Entry 8DR1 (electron microscopy, 2.14 A resolution); this record covers chains A and E of the 12 polymer chains in the assembly.

[Chain A]
Protein: Replication factor C subunit 1
Source organism: Saccharomyces cerevisiae
UniProtKB: P38630 (RFC1_YEAST); residue numbers follow UniProt; this construct covers 1-861
Sequence (918 residues; row label = number of the first residue in the row):
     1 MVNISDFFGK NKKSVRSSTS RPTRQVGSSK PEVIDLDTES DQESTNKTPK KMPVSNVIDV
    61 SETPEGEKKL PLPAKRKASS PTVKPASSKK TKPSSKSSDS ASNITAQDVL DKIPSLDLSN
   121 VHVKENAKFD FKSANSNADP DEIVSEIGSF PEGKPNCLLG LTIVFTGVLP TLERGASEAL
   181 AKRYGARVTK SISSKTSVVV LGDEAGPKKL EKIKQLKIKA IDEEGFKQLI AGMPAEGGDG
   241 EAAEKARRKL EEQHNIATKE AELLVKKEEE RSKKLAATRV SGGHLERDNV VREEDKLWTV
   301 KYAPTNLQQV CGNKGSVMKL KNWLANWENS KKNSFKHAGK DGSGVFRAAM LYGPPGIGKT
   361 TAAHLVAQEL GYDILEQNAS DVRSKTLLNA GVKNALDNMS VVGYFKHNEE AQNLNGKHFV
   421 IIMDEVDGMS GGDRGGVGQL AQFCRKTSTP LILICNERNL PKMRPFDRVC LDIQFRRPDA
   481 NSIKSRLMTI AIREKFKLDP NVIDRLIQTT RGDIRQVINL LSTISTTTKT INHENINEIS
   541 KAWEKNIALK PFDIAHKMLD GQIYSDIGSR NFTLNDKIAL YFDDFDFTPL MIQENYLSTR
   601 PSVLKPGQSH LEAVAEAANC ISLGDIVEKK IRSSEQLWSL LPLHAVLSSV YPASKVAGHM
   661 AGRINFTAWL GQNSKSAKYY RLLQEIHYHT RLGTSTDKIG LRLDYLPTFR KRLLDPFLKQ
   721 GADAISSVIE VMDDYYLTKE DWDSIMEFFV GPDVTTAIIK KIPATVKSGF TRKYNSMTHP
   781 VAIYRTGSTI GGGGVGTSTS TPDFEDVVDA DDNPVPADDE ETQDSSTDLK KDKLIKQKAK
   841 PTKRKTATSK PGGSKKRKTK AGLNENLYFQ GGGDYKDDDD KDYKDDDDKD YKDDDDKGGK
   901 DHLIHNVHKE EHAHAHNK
Unresolved in the structure: 1-287, 408-412, 786-918
Construct notes: expression tag (862-918)
Curated features (UniProtKB/Swiss-Prot):
  - motif (Nuclear localization signal): K830 to L834, K855 to K860
  - binding site (ATP): T299, C311, G353 to T361, N456
  - modified residue: T38 (Phosphothreonine), S40 (Phosphoserine), T63 (Phosphothreonine)
  - mutagenesis: D427 (D427H: In cs mutant CDC44-2; causes cell cycle arrest), G436 (G436R: In cs mutant CDC44-3/4; causes cell cycle arrest), G512 (G512A: In cs mutant CDC44-9; no effect), D513 (D513N: In cs mutants CDC44-1/5/8 and CDC44-9; causes cell cycle arrest)
Ion coordination: Mg2+: T360 (together with ATP-gamma-S)
Residues lining bound ligands: ATP-gamma-S (AGS; phosphothiophosphoric acid-adenylate ester): T299, Y302, A303, P304, Q309, V310, C311, P354, P355, G356, I357, G358, K359, T360, T361, N456, R486, I514, R515, I518
From the paper describing this entry:
  - binding site for the 13-nt DNA strand: N459, Q474, R477, F552, F587, F666, L670
  - binding site for the 13-nt DNA strand: K314, G315, H556, I664

[Chain E]
Protein: Replication factor C subunit 5
Source organism: Saccharomyces cerevisiae
UniProtKB: P38251 (RFC5_YEAST); numbering as in UniProt (aligned over 1-354)
Sequence (354 residues; numbered 1 to 354; the number before each row is that of its first residue):
     1 MSLWVDKYRP KSLNALSHNE ELTNFLKSLS DQPRDLPHLL LYGPNGTGKK TRCMALLESI
    61 FGPGVYRLKI DVRQFVTASN RKLELNVVSS PYHLEITPSD MGNNDRIVIQ ELLKEVAQME
   121 QVDFQDSKDG LAHRYKCVII NEANSLTKDA QAALRRTMEK YSKNIRLIMV CDSMSPIIAP
   181 IKSRCLLIRC PAPSDSEIST ILSDVVTNER IQLETKDILK RIAQASNGNL RVSLLMLESM
   241 ALNNELALKS SSPIIKPDWI IVIHKLTRKI VKERSVNSLI ECRAVLYDLL AHCIPANIIL
   301 KELTFSLLDV ETLNTTNKSS IIEYSSVFDE RLSLGNKAIF HLEGFIAKVM CCLD
Curated features (UniProtKB/Swiss-Prot):
  - binding site (ATP): V5, S17, G43 to T51, R231
Residues lining bound ligands:
  - ATP-gamma-S (AGS; phosphothiophosphoric acid-adenylate ester): R155, E159, P180, R184
  - GDP (guanosine-5'-diphosphate): V5, Y8, R9, P10, A15, L16, S17, H18, P44, N45, G46, T47, G48, K49, K50, T51, R52, I201, L230, R231, L234

[Chain A / chain E interface]
Residue-residue contacts (114; chain A residue first):
  L590(A) - K337(E)
  Q593(A) - R283(E)  hydrogen bond (backbone-side chain)
  Q593(A) - F340(E)
  Q593(A) - E343(E)  hydrogen bond
  E594(A) - R283(E)  salt bridge
  Y596(A) - R283(E)
  Y596(A) - E343(E)  hydrogen bond
  L597(A) - V276(E)
  L597(A) - L279(E)  hydrophobic
  L597(A) - I280(E)
  L597(A) - R283(E)
  L597(A) - E343(E)
  H610(A) - V276(E)
  L611(A) - C351(E)
  E612(A) - C351(E)
  V614(A) - L279(E)  hydrophobic
  A615(A) - A347(E)  hydrophobic
  A615(A) - K348(E)
  A615(A) - C351(E)  hydrophobic
  E616(A) - K348(E)
  A618(A) - G344(E)
  N619(A) - R331(E)  hydrogen bond
  I621(A) - F340(E)  hydrophobic
  S622(A) - R331(E)  hydrogen bond
  S622(A) - H341(E)  hydrogen bond
  L623(A) - R331(E)
  D625(A) - G335(E)
  D625(A) - N336(E)  hydrogen bond (side chain-backbone)
  D625(A) - K337(E)  hydrogen bond (side chain-backbone)
  D625(A) - F340(E)
  D625(A) - H341(E)  salt bridge
  I626(A) - R331(E)
  I626(A) - L334(E)
  E628(A) - N336(E)
  K629(A) - S333(E)  hydrogen bond (side chain-backbone)
  K629(A) - L334(E)
  K629(A) - G335(E)  hydrogen bond (side chain-backbone)
  K629(A) - N336(E)
  W669(A) - Y287(E)
  W669(A) - K337(E)
  W669(A) - I339(E)
  Q672(A) - Y287(E)
  Q672(A) - A291(E)
  K675(A) - A291(E)
  S676(A) - L290(E)
  S676(A) - A291(E)
  Y679(A) - A291(E)
  Y679(A) - C293(E)
  Y680(A) - C293(E)
  L683(A) - C293(E)  hydrophobic
  Q684(A) - D100(E)
  Y688(A) - N86(E)
  Y688(A) - D100(E)  hydrogen bond
  R691(A) - K50(E)
  R691(A) - L68(E)
  R691(A) - V88(E)
  R691(A) - E95(E)  salt bridge
  L692(A) - L68(E)
  L692(A) - I70(E)  hydrophobic
  G693(A) - D6(E)
  G693(A) - R9(E)  hydrogen bond (backbone-side chain)
  T694(A) - D6(E)
  T694(A) - R9(E)
  S695(A) - D6(E)
  S695(A) - R9(E)
  S695(A) - K50(E)
  S695(A) - R231(E)
  D697(A) - E142(E)
  I699(A) - P295(E)  hydrophobic
  R702(A) - D258(E)  salt bridge
  R702(A) - H292(E)  hydrogen bond (side chain-backbone)
  R702(A) - C293(E)
  R702(A) - I294(E)
  L703(A) - W259(E)
  L703(A) - I294(E)  hydrophobic
  D704(A) - R231(E)  salt bridge
  D704(A) - V232(E)
  D704(A) - L235(E)
  Y705(A) - L3(E)  hydrophobic
  Y705(A) - V5(E)
  Y705(A) - D6(E)  hydrogen bond
  Y705(A) - R231(E)
  Y705(A) - L235(E)
  T708(A) - L3(E)
  T708(A) - L235(E)
  T708(A) - E238(E)
  T708(A) - S239(E)  hydrogen bond
  F709(A) - L3(E)  hydrophobic
  K711(A) - S239(E)
  K711(A) - L242(E)
  K711(A) - N243(E)  hydrogen bond
  K711(A) - I255(E)
  R712(A) - W4(E)
  R712(A) - E238(E)  salt bridge
  R712(A) - L242(E)
  V731(A) - M1(E)
  D734(A) - M1(E)
  D734(A) - S2(E)  hydrogen bond (side chain-backbone)
  Y735(A) - S2(E)
  Y735(A) - L3(E)  hydrogen bond (side chain-backbone)
  Y735(A) - D6(E)  hydrogen bond
  E747(A) - H292(E)
  F748(A) - H292(E)
  F748(A) - C293(E)  hydrophobic
  F749(A) - D258(E)
  V750(A) - D258(E)  hydrogen bond (backbone-side chain)
  V750(A) - D288(E)
  V750(A) - H292(E)
  G751(A) - V262(E)
  D753(A) - D258(E)
  A782(A) - I70(E)
  I783(A) - I70(E)  hydrophobic
  R785(A) - V72(E)
  R785(A) - E84(E)  salt bridge
Other interface residues (no listed pair), chain A (63 interface residues in all): S634, A668, T696, K719, E730, P752, Y784
Other interface residues (no listed pair), chain E (65 interface residues in all): T51, T97, D149, E245, P257, I261, R274, S275, I298, F328, M350

[Summary]
The interface between chain A and chain E involves 63 residues on one side and 65 on the other, with 20
hydrogen bonds and 7 salt bridges. Polar contacts include E594(A)-R283(E), D625(A)-H341(E) and R691(A)-E95(E).
Ligands of chain A: ATP-gamma-S. From the paper: a binding site for the 13-nt DNA strand at N459(A), Q474(A)
and R477(A) among others.
Here chain A is Replication factor C subunit 1 and chain E is Replication factor C subunit 5, both from
Saccharomyces cerevisiae. Entry 8DR1 (Consensus closed state of RFC:PCNA bound to a 3' ss/dsDNA junction
(DNA2)) was determined by electron microscopy (same publication as 8DQW, 8DQX, 8DQZ, 8DR0, 8DR3, 8DR4 and 3
further entries).
